Entry 5DRJ (X-ray diffraction, 2.07 A resolution); this record covers chains A and B of the 4 polymer chains in the assembly.

[Chain A (and B)]
Molecule: Estrogen receptor
Organism: Homo sapiens
Notes: chain B of this document is another copy of the same molecule, construct and numbering; everything in this record applies to it too
UniProt: P03372 (ESR1_HUMAN); numbering as in UniProt (aligned over 298-554)
Sequence (257 residues; row label = number of the first residue in the row):
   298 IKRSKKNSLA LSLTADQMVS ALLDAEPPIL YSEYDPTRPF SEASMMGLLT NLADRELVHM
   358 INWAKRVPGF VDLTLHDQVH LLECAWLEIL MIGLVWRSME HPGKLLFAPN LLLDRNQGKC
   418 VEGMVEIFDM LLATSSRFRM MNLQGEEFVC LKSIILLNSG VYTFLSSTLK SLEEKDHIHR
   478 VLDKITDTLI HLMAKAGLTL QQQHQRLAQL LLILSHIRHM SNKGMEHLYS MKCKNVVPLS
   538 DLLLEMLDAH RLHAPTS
Disordered / not traced: 298-304, 462-471, 549-554 (chain B: 298-304, 462-464, 550-554)
Sequence notes: engineered mutation Ser537 (Tyr in P03372)
Residues lining bound ligands: dichloro-substituted (5EU; 4,4'-(3-methylthiene-2,5-diyl)bis(3-chlorophenol)): Met343, Leu346, Thr347, Leu349, Ala350, Glu353, Leu384, Leu387, Met388, Leu391, Arg394, Phe404, Val418, Glu419, Gly420, Met421, Ile424, Gly521, His524, Leu525, Met528
Reported in the primary citation:
  - conformationally variable residues (helix shift): Thr347, Leu525

[Interface between chain A and chain B]
Pairs across the interface (54; chain A residue first):
  Met427(A) with Thr460(B)
  Ala430(A) with Tyr459(B)
  Arg434(A) with Tyr459(B), hydrogen bond; His476(B)
  Ile451(A) with Leu509(B), hydrophobic
  Asn455(A) with Leu509(B); His513(B), hydrogen bond (backbone-side chain)
  Ser456(A) with His513(B)
  Tyr459(A) with Ala430(B); Arg434(B), hydrogen bond; Ile510(B); His513(B)
  Thr460(A) with Met427(B); His513(B)
  His476(A) with Arg434(B), hydrogen bond
  Asp480(A) with Gln502(B); Gln506(B), hydrogen bond
  Thr483(A) with His501(B); Ala505(B)
  Asp484(A) with Gln498(B), hydrogen bond; Gln502(B), hydrogen bond
  Ile487(A) with His501(B)
  Gln498(A) with Asp484(B)
  His501(A) with Thr483(B); Asp484(B), salt bridge; Ile487(B); Leu504(B)
  Gln502(A) with Asp480(B); Asp484(B), hydrogen bond
  Leu504(A) with His501(B)
  Ala505(A) with Thr483(B); Leu508(B), hydrophobic
  Gln506(A) with Asp480(B), hydrogen bond
  Leu508(A) with Ala505(B), hydrophobic
  Leu509(A) with Ile451(B), hydrophobic; Asn455(B)
  Ile510(A) with Tyr459(B)
  Leu511(A) with Leu509(B), hydrophobic
  Ser512(A) with Leu511(B); Ser512(B), hydrogen bond (side chain-backbone); Arg515(B)
  His513(A) with Asn455(B), hydrogen bond (side chain-backbone); Ser456(B); Tyr459(B); Arg515(B), hydrogen bond
  Arg515(A) with Ser512(B), hydrogen bond; His513(B), hydrogen bond; His516(B)
  His516(A) with Arg515(B); Asn519(B), hydrogen bond
  Asn519(A) with His516(B), hydrogen bond; Asn519(B), hydrogen bond
  Lys520(A) with His547(B)
  His547(A) with Lys520(B), hydrogen bond (backbone-side chain)
Also at the interface, not in a pair above, chain A (37 interface residues in all): Glu423, Gly457, Val458, Leu479, Leu497, Gln500, Glu523
Also at the interface, not in a pair above, chain B (36 interface residues in all): Gly457, Val458, Leu479, Leu497, Glu523, Leu549

[Summary]
Chain A and chain B form an interface of 37 and 36 residues respectively; the contacts include 18 hydrogen
bonds and 1 salt bridge. Polar pairs include His501(A)-Asp484(B), Arg434(A)-Tyr459(B) and Asn455(A)-His513(B).
Bound to chain A: dichloro-substituted. The paper reports conformational variability at Thr347(A) and
Leu525(A).
Both chains are Estrogen receptor (Homo sapiens). Entry 5DRJ (Crystal Structure of the ER-alpha Ligand-binding
Domain in complex with a dichloro-substituted, 3-methyl 2,5-diarylthiophene-core ligand
4,4'-(3-methylthiene-2,5-diyl)bis(3-chlorophenol)) was determined by X-ray diffraction (same publication as
4ZN7, 4ZNH, 4ZNS, 4ZNT, 4ZNU, 4ZNV and 50 further entries).
